4XQO - chains A and D of the 6 polymer chains in the assembly; structure by X-ray diffraction, 2.85 A resolution.

== Chain A ==
Name: Hemagglutinin HA1 chain
From: Influenza A virus
UniProtKB: A0A059T4A1 (A0A059T4A1_9INFA); the construct lacks a stretch of the UniProt sequence and is renumbered around it, so the offset changes along the chain: 11-129 = UniProt 18-136; 130-158 = UniProt 138-166; 159-263 = UniProt 169-273; 265-276 = UniProt 274-285; 1 more segments
Amino-acid sequence (326 residues; row label = number of the first residue in the row; note: 1 number in that range is skipped by the numbering (no residue carries it; nothing is unmodelled there); a row labelled like 158A-158B holds insertion residues (158A, then the next letters in order)):
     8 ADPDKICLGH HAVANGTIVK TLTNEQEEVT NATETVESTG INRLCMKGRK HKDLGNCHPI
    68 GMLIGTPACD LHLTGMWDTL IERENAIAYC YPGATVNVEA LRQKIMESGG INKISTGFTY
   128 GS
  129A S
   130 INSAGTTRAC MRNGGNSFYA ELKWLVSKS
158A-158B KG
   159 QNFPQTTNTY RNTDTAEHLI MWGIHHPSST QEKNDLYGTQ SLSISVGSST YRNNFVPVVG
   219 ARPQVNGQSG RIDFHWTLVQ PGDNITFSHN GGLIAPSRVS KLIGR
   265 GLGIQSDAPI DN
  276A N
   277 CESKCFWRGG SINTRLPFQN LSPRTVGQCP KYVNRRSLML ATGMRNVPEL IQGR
Unresolved in the structure: 8-10, 319, 325-330
Sequence notes: expression tag (8-10)
Cystine bridges: Cys52-Cys277, Cys64-Cys76, Cys97-Cys139, Cys281-Cys305
Glycans and other covalent adducts: N-acetylglucosamine (NAG) linked to Asn38, Asn242; covalent link Cys52-Cys277
From the paper describing this entry:
  - binding site for beta-D-galactopyranose: Gln222, Gly225, Ser227
  - mutagenesis - Q226L: decreased binding to alpha2-3 sialosides
  - mutagenesis - Q226L: increased binding to human-type alpha2-6 receptors
  - mutagenesis - Q226L/G228S: increased binding to PAA-linked 6'-SLNLN
  - mutagenesis - Q226L/G228S: decreased binding to glycan array
  - mutagenesis - G225D: decreased binding to alpha2-3-sialylated glycans

== Chain D ==
Name: Hemagglutinin HA2 chain
From: Influenza A virus
UniProtKB: A0A059T4A1 (A0A059T4A1_9INFA); residues 1-174 here correspond to UniProt positions 341-514 (UniProt number = residue number + 340)
Amino-acid sequence (181 residues; row label = number of the first residue in the row):
     1 GLFGAIAGFL ENGWEGMVDG WYGFRHQNAQ GTGQAADYKS TQAAIDQITG KLNRLVEKTN
    61 TEFESIESEF SEIEHQIGNV INWTKDSITD IWTYQAELLV AMENQHTIDM ADSEMLNLYE
   121 RVRKQLRQNA EEDGKGCFEI YHACDDSCME SIRNNTYDHS QYREEALLNR LNINSGRLVP
   181 R
Unresolved in the structure: 1, 23, 58-59, 173-181
Sequence notes: expression tag (175-181)
Cystine bridges: Cys144-Cys148

== Chain A / chain D interface ==
Residue-residue contacts (8):
  Leu29(A) - Gly50(D)
  Leu29(A) - Lys51(D)
  Leu29(A) - Arg54(D)
  Leu29(A) - Met102(D)  hydrophobic
  Leu29(A) - Glu103(D)
  Thr30(A) - Gln47(D)  hydrogen bond
  Thr30(A) - Gly50(D)
  Thr30(A) - Lys51(D)
Also at the interface, not in a pair above, chain A (4 interface residues in all): Thr28, Asn310
Also at the interface, not in a pair above, chain D (9 interface residues in all): Asp46, Thr61, His106

== Summary ==
The interface between chain A and chain D involves 4 residues on one side and 9 on the other; the contacts
include 1 hydrogen bond. Its one hydrogen-bonded contact is Thr30(A)-Gln47(D). The paper reports a binding
site for beta-D-galactopyranose at Gln222(A), Gly225(A) and Ser227(A); Q226L of chain A reduces binding to
alpha2-3 sialosides; 3 substitutions were tested in all.
Chain A is Hemagglutinin HA1 chain and chain D is Hemagglutinin HA2 chain, both from Influenza A virus; the
structure, Crystal structure of hemagglutinin from Jiangxi-Donghu (2013) H10N8 influenza virus in complex with
6'-SLN, was determined by X-ray diffraction, deposited together with 4XQ5 and 4XQU.
